9PCX - chains K and L of the 14 polymer chains in the assembly; structure by electron microscopy, 4.03 A resolution (low resolution: residue-level contacts below are approximate; hydrogen-bond / salt-bridge calls are withheld).

== Chain K (and L) ==
Protein: Synaptosomal-associated protein 25, Synaptosomal-associated protein 25, Alpha-soluble NSF attachment protein chimera
From: Rattus norvegicus
Notes: chain L of this document is another copy of the same molecule, construct and numbering; everything in this record applies to it too
Reference sequence: P60881 (SNP25_RAT); residues -206 to -1 here correspond to UniProt positions 1-206 (UniProt number = residue number + 207)
Amino-acid sequence (518 residues; each row starts with the number of its first residue; numbers below 1 keep their minus sign (Met-222 is residue -222)):
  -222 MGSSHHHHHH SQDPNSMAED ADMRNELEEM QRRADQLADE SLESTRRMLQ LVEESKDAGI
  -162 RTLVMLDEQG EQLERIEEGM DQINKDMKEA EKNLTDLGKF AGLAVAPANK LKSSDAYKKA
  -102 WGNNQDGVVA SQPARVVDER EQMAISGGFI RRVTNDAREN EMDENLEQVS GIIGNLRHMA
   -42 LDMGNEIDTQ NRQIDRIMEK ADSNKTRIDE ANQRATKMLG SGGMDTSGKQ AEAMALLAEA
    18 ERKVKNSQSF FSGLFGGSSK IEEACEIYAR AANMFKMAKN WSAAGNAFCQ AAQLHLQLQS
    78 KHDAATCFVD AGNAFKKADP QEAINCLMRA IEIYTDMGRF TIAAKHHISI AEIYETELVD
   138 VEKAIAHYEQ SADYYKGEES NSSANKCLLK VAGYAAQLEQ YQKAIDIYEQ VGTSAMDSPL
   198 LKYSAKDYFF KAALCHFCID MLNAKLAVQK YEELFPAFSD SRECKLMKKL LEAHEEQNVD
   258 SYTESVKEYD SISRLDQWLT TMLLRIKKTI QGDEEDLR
Not modelled in the structure: -222 to -1, 289-295 (chain L: -222 to -1, 287-295)
Sequence notes: expression tag (-222 to -207); conflict Ala-122 (Cys85 in P60881), Ala-119 (Cys88 in P60881), Ala-117 (Cys90 in P60881), Ala-115 (Cys92 in P60881); linker (0)
Curated features (UniProtKB/Swiss-Prot):
  - region: Gly-96 to Val-87 (Interaction with ZDHHC13 and ZDHHC17)
  - site ((Microbial infection) Cleavage): Arg-27, Ile-26, Gln-10, Arg-9
  - modified residue: Thr-69 (Phosphothreonine), Ser-53 (Phosphoserine), Ser-20 (Phosphoserine)

== Interface between chain K and chain L ==
Residue-residue contacts - 16 pairs, chain K then chain L:
  Arg47(K) with Asp113(L); Met114(L)
  Asn50(K) with Gly115(L); Phe117(L)
  Lys53(K) with Phe117(L)
  Met54(K) with Thr112(L); Gly115(L); Arg116(L); Phe117(L)
  Trp58(K) with Gly154(L)
  Asn90(K) with Glu156(L)
  Lys93(K) with Glu156(L)
  Lys94(K) with Gly154(L); Glu156(L)
  Arg271(K) with Phe232(L); Ala234(L)
Also at the interface, not in a pair above, chain L (11 interface residues in all): Glu155

== Summary ==
9 residues of chain K and 11 residues of chain L are in contact.
Both chains are Synaptosomal-associated protein 25, Synaptosomal-associated protein 25, Alpha-soluble NSF
attachment protein chimera (Rattus norvegicus). Entry 9PCX (22bin20S complex (NSF-alphaSNAP-2:2
syntaxin-1a:SNAP-25), hydrolyzing, class 14) was determined by electron microscopy (same publication as 9OJR,
9OJU, 9OJZ, 9OK3, 9OK5, 9OKC and 17 further entries).
